Entry 8ARP (X-ray diffraction, 3.05 A resolution); this record covers chains C and E of the 6 polymer chains in the assembly.

[Chain C (and E)]
Protein: ATP-dependent RNA helicase DBP2
From: Saccharomyces cerevisiae
Notes: EC 3.6.4.13; chain E of this document is another copy of the same molecule, construct and numbering; everything in this record applies to it too
Reference sequence: P24783 (DBP2_YEAST); residues 1-546 here = UniProt positions 1-546
Chain sequence (546 residues; row label = number of the first residue in the row):
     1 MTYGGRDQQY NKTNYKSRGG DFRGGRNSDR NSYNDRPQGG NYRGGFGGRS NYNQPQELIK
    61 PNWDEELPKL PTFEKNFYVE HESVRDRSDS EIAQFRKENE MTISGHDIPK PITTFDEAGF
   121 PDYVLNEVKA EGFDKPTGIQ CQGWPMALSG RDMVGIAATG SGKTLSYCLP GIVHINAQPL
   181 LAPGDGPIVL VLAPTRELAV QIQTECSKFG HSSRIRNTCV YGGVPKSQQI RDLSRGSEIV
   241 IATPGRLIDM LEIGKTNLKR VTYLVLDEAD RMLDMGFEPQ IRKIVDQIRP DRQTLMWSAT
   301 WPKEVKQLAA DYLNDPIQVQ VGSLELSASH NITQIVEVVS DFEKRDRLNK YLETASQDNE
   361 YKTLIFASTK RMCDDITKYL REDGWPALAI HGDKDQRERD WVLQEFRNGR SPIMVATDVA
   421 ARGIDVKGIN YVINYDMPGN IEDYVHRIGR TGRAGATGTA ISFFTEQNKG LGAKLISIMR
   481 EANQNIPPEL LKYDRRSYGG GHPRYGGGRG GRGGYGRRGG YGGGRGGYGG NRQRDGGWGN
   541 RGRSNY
Unresolved in the structure: 1-51, 497-546 (chain E: 1-52, 497-546)
Metal / ion sites: Mg2+: Glu-268 (together with ADP)
Ligand contacts: ADP (adenosine-5'-diphosphate): Phe-115, Phe-133, Asp-134, Pro-136, Thr-137, Gln-140, Ala-158, Thr-159, Gly-160, Ser-161, Gly-162, Lys-163, Thr-164, Leu-165, Asp-267, Glu-268, Arg-422
Swiss-Prot annotation at these positions:
  - region: Tyr-505 to Gly-530 (RNA-binding RGG-box)
  - motif: Thr-113 to Cys-141 (Q motif), Asp-267 to Asp-270 (DEAD box)
  - binding site (ATP): Ala-157 to Thr-164
  - modified residue: Arg-18 (Omega-N-methylarginine), Arg-43 (Omega-N-methylarginine), Ser-88 (Phosphoserine), Ser-90 (Phosphoserine), Arg-509 (Dimethylated arginine), Arg-512 (Dimethylated arginine), Arg-518 (Dimethylated arginine), Arg-525 (Dimethylated arginine)
  - cross-link: Lys-474 (Glycyl lysine isopeptide (Lys-Gly) (interchain with G-Cter in ubiquitin))
  - mutagenesis: Lys-163 (K163N: Abolishes enzymatic activity; K163R: Decreases nonsense-mediated mRNA decay), Glu-268 (E268D: Decreases nonsense-mediated mRNA decay; E268Q: Abolishes enzymatic activity), Thr-300 (T300A: Decreases nonsense-mediated mRNA decay), Arg-447 (R447K: Decreases nonsense-mediated mRNA decay)
What the authors report for this chain:
  - mutagenesis - Y221C/G392C/D393C: abolished catalytic activity on in the absence of 2 mM TCEP
  - mutagenesis - Y221C, G392C/D393C: unchanged catalytic activity (unwinding activity)
  - mutagenesis - R495A/R496A: increased catalytic activity
  - mutagenesis - E80A/H81A: unchanged catalytic activity on unwinding
  - mutagenesis - Y78E: abolished catalytic activity on unwinding
  - mutagenesis - Y78E (3-fold), E80A/H81A (2.2-fold), Q484A: decreased catalytic activity (ATPase activity)
  - mutagenesis - F73A, F77A/Y78A: abolished catalytic activity (ATPase activity)
  - mutagenesis - Y78A: unchanged catalytic activity (ATPase activity)

[Chain C / chain E interface]
Residue-residue contacts - 16 pairs, chain C then chain E:
  Asn-349(C) / Arg-410(E)
  Glu-353(C) / Arg-410(E)  salt bridge
  Arg-381(C) / Arg-381(E)  hydrogen bond (backbone-side chain)
  Glu-382(C) / Arg-381(E)
  Glu-382(C) / Leu-388(E)
  Asp-383(C) / Arg-410(E)  hydrogen bond (backbone-side chain)
  Gly-384(C) / Pro-386(E)
  Trp-385(C) / Arg-410(E)
  Pro-386(C) / Gly-384(E)
  Pro-386(C) / Pro-386(E)
  Ala-387(C) / Arg-381(E)
  Leu-388(C) / Glu-382(E)
  Arg-410(C) / Asn-349(E)
  Arg-410(C) / Asp-383(E)
  Arg-410(C) / Gly-384(E)
  Ser-411(C) / Gly-384(E)
Other interface residues (no listed pair), chain C (13 interface residues in all): Trp-401
Other interface residues (no listed pair), chain E (13 interface residues in all): Glu-353, Trp-385, Ala-387, Trp-401, Ser-411

[Overview]
The chain C/chain E interface involves 13 residues from each chain; the contacts include 2 hydrogen bonds and
1 salt bridge. Among the polar pairs are Glu-353(C)/Arg-410(E), Arg-381(C)/Arg-381(E) and
Asp-383(C)/Arg-410(E). From the paper: Y78E, E80A/H81A and Q484A of chain C reduce catalytic activity (ATPase
activity); F73A and F77A/Y78A of chain C abolish catalytic activity (ATPase activity); 10 substitutions were
tested in all.
Both chains are ATP-dependent RNA helicase DBP2 (Saccharomyces cerevisiae). Entry 8ARP (Crystal structure of
DEAD-box protein Dbp2 in complex with ADP) was determined by X-ray diffraction (same publication as 8ARK).
